PDB entry 3HAN | X-ray diffraction, 2.75 A resolution | chain A

Chain A:
Name: Bacteriorhodopsin
Organism: Halobacterium salinarum
UniProtKB: P02945 (BACR_HALSA); residues 1-249 here correspond to UniProt positions 14-262 (UniProt number = residue number + 13)
Amino-acid sequence (249 residues; row label = number of the first residue in the row):
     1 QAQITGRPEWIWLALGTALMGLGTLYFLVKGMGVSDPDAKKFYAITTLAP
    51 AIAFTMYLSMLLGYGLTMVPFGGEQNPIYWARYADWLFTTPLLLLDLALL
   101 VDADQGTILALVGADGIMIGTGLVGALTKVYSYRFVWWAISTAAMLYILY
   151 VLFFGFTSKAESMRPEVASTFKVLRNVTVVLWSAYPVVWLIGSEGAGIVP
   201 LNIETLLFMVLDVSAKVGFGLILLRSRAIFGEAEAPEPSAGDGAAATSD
Unresolved in the structure: 1-5, 231-249
Differences from the reference sequence: engineered mutation Ala49 (Val62 in P02945)
Swiss-Prot annotation at these positions:
  - site: Asp85 (Primary proton acceptor)
  - modified residue: Gln1 (Pyrrolidone carboxylic acid), Lys216 (N6-(retinylidene)lysine)
Covalently attached groups: retinal (RET) linked to Lys216
Residues lining bound ligands: retinal (RET): Tyr83, Trp86, Thr89, Thr90, Leu93, Met118, Ile119, Gly122, Trp138, Ser141, Thr142, Met145, Trp182, Tyr185, Pro186, Trp189, Asp212, Ala215

Summary:
Retinal is covalently linked to Lys216.
Chain A is Bacteriorhodopsin (Halobacterium salinarum); the structure, Crystal structure of bacteriorhodopsin
mutant V49A crystallized from bicelles, was determined by X-ray diffraction (same publication as 3HAO, 3HAP,
3HAQ, 3HAR and 3HAS).
